Entry 1B2S (X-ray diffraction, 1.82 A resolution); this record covers chains A and D.

[Chain A]
Protein: Protein (barnase)
Source organism: Bacillus amyloliquefaciens
Notes: EC 3.1.27.3
UniProt: P00648 (RNBR_BACAM); residues 1-110 here correspond to UniProt positions 48-157 (UniProt number = residue number + 47)
Chain sequence (110 residues; row label = number of the first residue in the row):
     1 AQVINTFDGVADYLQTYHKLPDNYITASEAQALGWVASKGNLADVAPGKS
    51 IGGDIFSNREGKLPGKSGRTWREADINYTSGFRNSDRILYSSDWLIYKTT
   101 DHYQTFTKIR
Construct notes: engineered mutation A27 (Lys74 in P00648)
Curated features (UniProtKB/Swiss-Prot):
  - active site: E73 (Proton acceptor), H102 (Proton donor)

[Chain D]
Protein: Protein (barstar)
Source organism: Bacillus amyloliquefaciens
UniProt: P11540 (BARS_BACAM); residues 2-90 here correspond to UniProt positions 1-89 (UniProt number = residue number - 1)
Chain sequence (90 residues; row label = number of the first residue in the row):
     1 MKKAVINGEQIRSISDLHQTLKKELALPEYYGENLDALWDCLAGWVEYPL
    51 VLEWRQFEQSKQLTENGAESVLQVFREAKAEGCDITIILS
Construct notes: engineered mutation A43 (Thr42 in P11540)

[Interface between chain A and chain D]
Contacting residue pairs (36; chain A residue first):
  Q31(A) with A43(D)
  W35(A) with G44(D)
  A37(A) with G44(D); W45(D)
  S38(A) with W45(D); E47(D)
  F56(A) with D36(D)
  N58(A) with D36(D)
  R59(A) with L35(D); D36(D), hydrogen bond (backbone-side chain); W39(D); E77(D), salt bridge
  E60(A) with N34(D); L35(D), hydrogen bond (side chain-backbone); D36(D), hydrogen bond (backbone-side chain)
  F82(A) with W45(D), hydrophobic
  R83(A) with Y30(D), hydrogen bond (backbone-side chain); D40(D), salt bridge; G44(D), hydrogen bond (side chain-backbone); W45(D)
  N84(A) with Y30(D), hydrogen bond (backbone-side chain)
  S85(A) with Y30(D)
  R87(A) with D40(D), salt bridge
  H102(A) with Y30(D); Y31(D); G32(D), hydrogen bond (side chain-backbone); N34(D), hydrogen bond (backbone-side chain); A37(D); D40(D), salt bridge; C41(D)
  Y103(A) with N34(D), hydrogen bond (backbone-side chain); D36(D); A37(D), hydrophobic; D40(D), hydrogen bond
  Q104(A) with G32(D); N34(D)
Interface residues without a listed pair, chain A (20 interface residues in all): A27, S57, E73, D101
Interface residues without a listed pair, chain D (17 interface residues in all): V46, V74

[In short]
20 residues of chain A and 17 residues of chain D are in contact; the contacts include 10 hydrogen bonds and 4
salt bridges. Polar contacts include R59(A)-E77(D), R83(A)-D40(D) and R87(A)-D40(D). Curated annotation
(UniProt) lists active-site residues E73(A) and H102(A) on chain A.
Here chain A is Protein (barnase) and chain D is Protein (barstar), both from Bacillus amyloliquefaciens.
Entry 1B2S (Structural response to mutation at a protein-protein interface) was determined by X-ray
diffraction, deposited together with 1B2U and 1B3S.
